PDB entry 3CWB | X-ray diffraction, 3.51 A resolution | chains D and J of the 20 polymer chains in the assembly

Chain D:
Name: Mitochondrial cytochrome C1, heme protein
Source organism: Gallus gallus
Sequence (241 residues; numbered 1 to 241; the number before each row is that of its first residue):
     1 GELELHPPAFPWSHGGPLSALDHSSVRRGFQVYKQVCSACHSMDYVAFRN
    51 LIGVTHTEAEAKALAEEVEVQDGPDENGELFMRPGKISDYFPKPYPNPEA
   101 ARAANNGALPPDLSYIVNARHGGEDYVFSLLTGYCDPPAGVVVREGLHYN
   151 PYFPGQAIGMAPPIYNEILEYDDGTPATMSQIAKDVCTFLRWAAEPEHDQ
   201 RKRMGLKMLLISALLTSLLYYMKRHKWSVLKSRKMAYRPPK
Ion coordination: heme c Fe: His41, Met160
Small-molecule neighbours: heme c (HEC): Val32, Val36, Cys37, Cys40, His41, Asn105, Ala108, Leu109, Pro110, Pro111, Leu113, Ile116, Arg120, Tyr126, Val127, Leu130, Leu131, Phe153, Ile158, Gly159, Met160, Pro163, Ile164, Val186

Chain J:
Name: Mitochondrial ubiquinol-cytochrome C reductase 7.2 kDa protein
Source organism: Gallus gallus
Sequence (61 residues; each row starts with the number of its first residue):
     4 ALLRQAYSALFRRTSTFALTVVLGAVLFERAFDQGADAIFEHLNEGKLWK
    54 HIKHKYEASEE

Chain D / chain J interface:
Pairs across the interface (31):
  Ser13(D) with Lys50(J), hydrogen bond (backbone-side chain)
  Leu18(D) with Phe43(J); Asn47(J), hydrogen bond (backbone-side chain)
  Ser19(D) with Asn47(J)
  Ala20(D) with Asn47(J), hydrogen bond (backbone-side chain); Lys50(J), hydrogen bond (backbone-side chain); Leu51(J), hydrophobic
  Leu21(D) with Lys50(J)
  His23(D) with Lys50(J), hydrogen bond (backbone-backbone); Leu51(J); Trp52(J), hydrogen bond (side chain-backbone)
  Ser24(D) with Ile55(J)
  Arg27(D) with Tyr59(J), hydrogen bond
  Gly53(D) with Trp52(J)
  Val54(D) with Trp52(J)
  Thr55(D) with Trp52(J)
  His56(D) with Trp52(J)
  Thr57(D) with Trp52(J); Tyr59(J)
  Glu60(D) with Tyr59(J)
  Asp199(D) with Leu51(J)
  Arg203(D) with Asp40(J), salt bridge; Phe43(J); Glu44(J), salt bridge
  Leu206(D) with Ala39(J)
  Lys207(D) with Phe35(J); Asp36(J), salt bridge; Ala39(J)
  Leu210(D) with Phe35(J), hydrophobic
  Ile211(D) with Phe31(J), hydrophobic; Phe35(J), hydrophobic
Other interface residues (no listed pair), chain D (22 interface residues in all): Asp22, Leu214
Other interface residues (no listed pair), chain J (16 interface residues in all): Ile42, Leu46, Glu60

In short:
22 residues of chain D and 16 residues of chain J are in contact; the contacts include 7 hydrogen bonds and 3
salt bridges. Among the polar pairs are Arg203(D)-Asp40(J), Arg203(D)-Glu44(J) and Lys207(D)-Asp36(J). Ligands
of chain D: heme c.
Here chain D is Mitochondrial cytochrome C1, heme protein and chain J is Mitochondrial ubiquinol-cytochrome C
reductase 7.2 kDa protein, both from Gallus gallus. Entry 3CWB (Chicken Cytochrome BC1 Complex inhibited by an
iodinated analogue of the polyketide Crocacin-D) was determined by X-ray diffraction.
